6O1V - chains A and B; structure by electron microscopy, 3.20 A resolution.

== Chain A ==
Molecule: Cystic fibrosis transmembrane conductance regulator
Organism: Homo sapiens
Notes: EC 3.6.3.49
UniProtKB: P13569 (CFTR_HUMAN); residues 1-1480 here = UniProt positions 1-1480
Chain sequence (1489 residues; each row starts with the number of its first residue):
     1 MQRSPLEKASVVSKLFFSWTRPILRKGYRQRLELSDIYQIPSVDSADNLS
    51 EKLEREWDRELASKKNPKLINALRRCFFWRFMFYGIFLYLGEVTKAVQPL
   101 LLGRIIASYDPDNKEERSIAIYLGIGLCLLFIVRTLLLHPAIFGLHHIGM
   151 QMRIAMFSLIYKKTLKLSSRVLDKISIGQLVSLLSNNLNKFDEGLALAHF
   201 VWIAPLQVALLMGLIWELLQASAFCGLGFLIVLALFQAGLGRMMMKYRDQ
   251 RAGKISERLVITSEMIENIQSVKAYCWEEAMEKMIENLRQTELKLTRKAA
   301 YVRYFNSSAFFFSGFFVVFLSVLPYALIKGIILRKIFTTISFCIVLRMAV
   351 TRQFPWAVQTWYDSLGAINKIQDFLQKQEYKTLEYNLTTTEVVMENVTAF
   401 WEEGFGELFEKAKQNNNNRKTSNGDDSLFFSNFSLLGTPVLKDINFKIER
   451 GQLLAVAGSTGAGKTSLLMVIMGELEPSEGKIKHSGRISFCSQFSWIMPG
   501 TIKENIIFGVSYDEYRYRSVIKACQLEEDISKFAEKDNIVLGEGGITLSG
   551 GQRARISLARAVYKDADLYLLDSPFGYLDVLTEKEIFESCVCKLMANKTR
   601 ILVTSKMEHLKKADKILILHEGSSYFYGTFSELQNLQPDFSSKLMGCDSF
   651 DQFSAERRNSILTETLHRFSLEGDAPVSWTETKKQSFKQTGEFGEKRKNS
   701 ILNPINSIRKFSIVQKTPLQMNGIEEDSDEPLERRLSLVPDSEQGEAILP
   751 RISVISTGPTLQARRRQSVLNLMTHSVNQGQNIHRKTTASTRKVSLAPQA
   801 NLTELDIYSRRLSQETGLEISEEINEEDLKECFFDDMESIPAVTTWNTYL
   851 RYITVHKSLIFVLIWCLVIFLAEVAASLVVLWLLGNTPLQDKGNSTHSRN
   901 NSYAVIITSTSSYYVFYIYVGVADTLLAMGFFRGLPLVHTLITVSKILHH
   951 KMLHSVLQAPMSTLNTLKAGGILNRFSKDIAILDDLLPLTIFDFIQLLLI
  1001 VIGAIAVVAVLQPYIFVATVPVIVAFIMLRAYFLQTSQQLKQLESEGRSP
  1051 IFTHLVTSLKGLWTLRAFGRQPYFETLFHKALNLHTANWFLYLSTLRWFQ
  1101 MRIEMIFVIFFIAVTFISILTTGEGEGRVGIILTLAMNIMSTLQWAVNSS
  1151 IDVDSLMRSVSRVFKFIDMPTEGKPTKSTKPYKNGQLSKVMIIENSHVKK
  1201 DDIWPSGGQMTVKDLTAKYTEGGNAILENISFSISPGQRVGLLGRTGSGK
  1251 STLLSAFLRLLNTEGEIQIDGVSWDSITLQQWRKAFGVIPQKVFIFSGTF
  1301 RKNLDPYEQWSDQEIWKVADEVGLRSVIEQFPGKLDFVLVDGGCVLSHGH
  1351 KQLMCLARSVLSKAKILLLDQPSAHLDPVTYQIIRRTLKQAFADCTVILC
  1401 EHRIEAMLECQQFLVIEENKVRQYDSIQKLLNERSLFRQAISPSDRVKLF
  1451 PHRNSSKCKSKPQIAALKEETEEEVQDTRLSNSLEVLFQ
Unresolved in the structure: 410-436, 638-844, 890-899, 1174-1201, 1452-1489
Sequence notes: engineered mutation Q1371 (Glu in P13569); expression tag (1481-1489)
Curated features (UniProtKB/Swiss-Prot):
  - motif: T1478 to L1480 (PDZ-binding)
  - binding site (ATP): W401, S434, G458 to T465, Q493, Y1219, G1244 to S1251
  - modified residue: S549 (Phosphoserine), S660 (Phosphoserine), S670 (Phosphoserine), S686 (Phosphoserine), S700 (Phosphoserine), S712 (Phosphoserine), T717 (Phosphothreonine), S737 (Phosphoserine), S753 (Phosphoserine), S768 (Phosphoserine), S790 (Phosphoserine), S795 (Phosphoserine), S813 (Phosphoserine), S1444 (Phosphoserine), S1456 (Phosphoserine)
  - lipidation (S-palmitoyl cysteine): C524, C1395
  - glycosylation (N-linked (GlcNAc...) asparagine): N894, N900
  - cross-link: K688 (Glycyl lysine isopeptide (Lys-Gly) (interchain with G-Cter in ubiquitin))
  - natural variant: S13 (S13F: In CF), R31 (R31C; R31L: In CF; uncertain significance), S42 (S42F: In CF), D44 (D44G: In CF; uncertain significance; D44V), S50 (S50Y: In CBAVD), W57 (W57G: In CF), P67 (P67L: In CF), R74 (R74W: In CF and CBAVD; uncertain significance), R75 (R75Q: In CF), G85 (G85E: In CF), F87 (F87L: In CF), G91 (G91R: In CF), 149 further natural variant entries in UniProt
  - mutagenesis: R347 (R347D: Decreases glutathione uptake. Increases affinity for glutathione), K464 (K464A: Decreases glutathione uptake; K464M: Impaired maturation of glycan chains indicating impaired trafficking from the endoplasmic reticulum to the cell membrane), F508 (F508R: Impaired maturation of glycan chains indicating impaired trafficking from the endoplasmic reticulum to the cell membrane), I539 (I539T: Enhances trafficking from the endoplasmic reticulum to the cell membrane), N894 (N894D: Abolishes N-glycosylation, enhances endocytosis and impairs subsequent recycling to the cell surface; when associated with D-900), N900 (N900D: Abolishes N-glycosylation, enhances endocytosis and impairs subsequent recycling to the cell surface; when associated with D-894), M1137 (M1137R: Abolishes channel activity. Impairs protein maturation, suggesting the protein is retained in the endoplasmic reticulum), I1139 (I1139V: Decreases channel activity, no visible effect on protein maturation), D1154 (D1154G: Decreases channel activity, no visible effect on protein maturation), K1250 (K1250A: Decreases glutathione uptake; K1250M: No effect on maturation of glycans, suggesting that trafficking to the plasma membrane is not altered), T1478 to L1480 (Reduces interaction with MARCHF2 and abolishes subsequent MARCHF2-mediated degradation. No effect on localization to the Golgi)
Metal / ion sites: Mg2+ site 1: T465, Q493 (together with ATP); Mg2+ site 2: S1251, Q1291 (together with ATP)
Residues lining bound ligands:
  - ATP (adenosine-5'-triphosphate), molecule 1: D173, W401, V440, S459, T460, G461, A462, G463, K464, T465, S466, Q493, Q1330, F1331, C1344, V1345, S1347, H1348, G1349, H1350
  - ATP, molecule 2: F533, I546, T547, S549, G550, G551, Q552, Y577, N965, Y1219, I1226, T1246, G1247, S1248, G1249, K1250, S1251, T1252, Q1291, H1402
  - LJP (N-(3-carbamoyl-5,5,7,7-tetramethyl-4,7-dihydro-5H-thieno[2,3-c]pyran-2-yl)-1H-pyrazole-3-carboxamide): L233, F236, Y304, F305, S308, A309, F312, S313, F316, G930, F931
What the authors report for this chain:
  - binding site for LJP: L233, F236, Y304, F305, S308, A309, F312
  - mutagenesis - Y304A, S308A (34-fold): decreased binding to LJP
  - mutagenesis - E1371Q: increased catalytic activity

== Chain B ==
Molecule: Unknown Peptide
Organism: Homo sapiens
Chain sequence (17 residues; row label = number of the first residue in the row; X marks 17 residues of unknown identity (built as UNK)):
     1 XXXXXXXXXXXXXXXXX

== Interface between chain A and chain B ==
Interface residues of chain A (facing chain B), 11 residues: M1, L34, D47, L1043, E1046, P1050, T1076, H1079, K1080, N1083, L1084

== Summary ==
Chain A and chain B make no direct contact in this assembly. Bound to chain A: compound LJP and ATP. From the
paper: a binding site for LJP at L233(A), F236(A) and Y304(A) among others; Y304A and S308A of chain A reduce
binding to LJP.
Chain A is Cystic fibrosis transmembrane conductance regulator and chain B is Unknown Peptide, both from Homo
sapiens; the structure, Complex of human cystic fibrosis transmembrane conductance regulator (CFTR) and
GLPG1837, was determined by electron microscopy together with 6O2P from the same study.
